4GZY - chains C and R of the 8 polymer chains in the assembly; structure by X-ray diffraction, 3.51 A resolution.

# Chain C
Protein: DNA-directed RNA polymerase subunit beta
Organism: Thermus thermophilus
Notes: EC 2.7.7.6
Reference sequence: Q8RQE9 (RPOB_THET8); residues 1-1119 here = UniProt positions 1-1119
Chain sequence (1119 residues; numbered 1 to 1119; the number before each row is that of its first residue):
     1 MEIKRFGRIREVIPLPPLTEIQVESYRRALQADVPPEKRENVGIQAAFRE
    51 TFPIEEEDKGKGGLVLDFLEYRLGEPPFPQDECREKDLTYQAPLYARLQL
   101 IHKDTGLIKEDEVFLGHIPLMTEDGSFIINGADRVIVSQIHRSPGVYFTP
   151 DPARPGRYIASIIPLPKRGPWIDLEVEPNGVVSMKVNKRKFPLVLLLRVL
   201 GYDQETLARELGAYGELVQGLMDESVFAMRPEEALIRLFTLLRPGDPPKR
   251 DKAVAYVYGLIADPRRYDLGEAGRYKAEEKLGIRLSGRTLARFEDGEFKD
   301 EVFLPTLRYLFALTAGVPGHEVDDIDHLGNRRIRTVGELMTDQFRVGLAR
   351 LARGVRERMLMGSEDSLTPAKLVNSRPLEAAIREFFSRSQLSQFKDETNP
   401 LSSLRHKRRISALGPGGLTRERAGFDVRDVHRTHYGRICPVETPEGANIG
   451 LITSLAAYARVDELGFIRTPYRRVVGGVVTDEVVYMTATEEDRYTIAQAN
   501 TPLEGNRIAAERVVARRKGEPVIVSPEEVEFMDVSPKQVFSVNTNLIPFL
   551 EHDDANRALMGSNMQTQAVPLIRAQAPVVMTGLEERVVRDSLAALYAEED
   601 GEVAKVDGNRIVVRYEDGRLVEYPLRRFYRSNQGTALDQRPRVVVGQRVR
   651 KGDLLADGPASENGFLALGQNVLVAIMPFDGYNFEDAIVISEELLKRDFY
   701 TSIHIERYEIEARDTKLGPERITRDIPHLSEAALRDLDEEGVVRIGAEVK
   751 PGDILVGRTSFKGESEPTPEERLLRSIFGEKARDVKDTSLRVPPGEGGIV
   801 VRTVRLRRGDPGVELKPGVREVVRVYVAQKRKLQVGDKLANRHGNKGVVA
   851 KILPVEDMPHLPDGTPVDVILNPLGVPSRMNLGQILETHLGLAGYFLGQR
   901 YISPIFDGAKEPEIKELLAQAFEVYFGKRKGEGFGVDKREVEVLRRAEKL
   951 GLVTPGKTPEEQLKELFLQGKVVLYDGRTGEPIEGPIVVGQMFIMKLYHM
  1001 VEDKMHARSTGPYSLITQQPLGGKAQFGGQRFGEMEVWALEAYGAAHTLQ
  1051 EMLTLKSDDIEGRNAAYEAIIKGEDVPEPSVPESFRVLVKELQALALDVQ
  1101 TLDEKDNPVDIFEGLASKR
Unresolved in the structure: 57-62, 762-784, 1113-1119

# Chain R
Molecule: RNA transcript
Sequence (29 nucleotides; each row starts with the number of its first residue):
     1 CCUGACUAGUCUUUCAGGUAAUGUGUGCU
Unresolved in the structure: 1-20
Metal / ion sites: Mg2+: U29 (shared with 3 residues of chain D)

# How chain C and chain R interact
Contacting residue pairs (14; chain C residue first):
  Gln390(C) - U24(R)  sugar contact
  Gln390(C) - G25(R)  phosphate contact
  Gln393(C) - G25(R)  sugar contact
  Pro444(C) - G27(R)  phosphate contact
  Asn448(C) - U26(R)  phosphate contact
  Ile452(C) - U26(R)  phosphate contact
  Asn563(C) - C28(R)  phosphate contact
  Gln567(C) - G27(R)  phosphate contact
  Gln567(C) - C28(R)  phosphate contact
  Lys838(C) - C28(R)  hydrogen bond to the phosphate
  Lys838(C) - U29(R)  salt bridge to the phosphate
  Lys846(C) - U29(R)  salt bridge to the phosphate
  His999(C) - G27(R)  sugar contact
  His999(C) - C28(R)  hydrogen bond to the sugar
Interface residues without a listed pair, chain C (19 interface residues in all): Arg388, Ser389, Arg405, Arg409, Leu413, Glu421, Glu445, Lys1004, Ile1016
Interface residues without a listed pair, chain R (7 interface residues in all): A21

# Overview
19 residues of chain C and 7 residues of chain R are in contact, with 2 hydrogen bonds and 2 salt bridges.
Among the polar pairs are His999(C)-C28(R), Lys838(C)-C28(R) and Lys838(C)-U29(R).
Here chain C is DNA-directed RNA polymerase subunit beta (Thermus thermophilus) and chain R is RNA transcript.
Entry 4GZY (Crystal structures of bacterial RNA Polymerase paused elongation complexes) was determined by
X-ray diffraction, deposited together with 4GZZ.
